PDB entry 3E3F | X-ray diffraction, 2.30 A resolution | chains A and B

# Chain A (and B)
Name: Carbonic anhydrase 2
Source organism: Haemophilus influenzae
Notes: EC 4.2.1.1; chain B of this document is another copy of the same molecule, construct and numbering; everything in this record applies to it too
Reference sequence: P45148 (CAN_HAEIN); numbering as in UniProt (aligned over 1-229)
Amino-acid sequence (229 residues; row label = number of the first residue in the row):
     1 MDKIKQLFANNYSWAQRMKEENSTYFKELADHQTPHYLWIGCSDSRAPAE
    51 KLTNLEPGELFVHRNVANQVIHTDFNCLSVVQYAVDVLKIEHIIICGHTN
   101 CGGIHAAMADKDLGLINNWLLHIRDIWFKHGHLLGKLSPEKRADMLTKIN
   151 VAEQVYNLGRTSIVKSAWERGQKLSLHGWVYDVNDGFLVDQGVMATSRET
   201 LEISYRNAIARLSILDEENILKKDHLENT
Unresolved in the structure: 1-33, 216-229 (chain B: 1-33, 217-229)
Sequence notes: engineered mutation Ala-47 (Val in P45148)
Metal / ion sites: Zn2+: Cys-42, Asp-44, His-98, Cys-101
Residues lining bound ligands:
  - bicarbonate ion (BCT), molecule 1: Trp-39, Gly-41, Cys-42, Ser-45, Arg-46, Ala-47, Pro-48, Ala-49, Leu-52, Arg-64, Cys-96
  - bicarbonate ion (BCT), molecule 2: Pro-48, Ala-49, Glu-50, Val-62, Arg-64
  - bicarbonate ion (BCT), molecule 3: Arg-160, Lys-165, Arg-198
UniProt features mapped onto this chain:
  - binding site (Zn(2+)): Cys-42, Asp-44, His-98, Cys-101
From the paper describing this entry:
  - binding site for bicarbonate ion: Trp-39, Glu-50, Arg-64
  - conformationally variable residues (side-chain flip): Tyr-181
  - mutagenesis - V47A: unchanged catalytic activity on CO2 hydration

# Interface between chain A and chain B
Residue-residue contacts - 58 pairs, chain A then chain B:
  Ser-43(A) / Phe-61(B)
  Ser-43(A) / Val-62(B)  hydrogen bond (side chain-backbone)
  Ser-43(A) / Val-80(B)
  Asp-44(A) / Phe-61(B)
  Arg-46(A) / Gly-58(B)
  Ala-47(A) / Pro-57(B)
  Pro-48(A) / Glu-50(B)
  Glu-50(A) / Pro-48(B)
  Pro-57(A) / Ser-45(B)
  Pro-57(A) / Arg-46(B)
  Gly-58(A) / Arg-46(B)
  Leu-60(A) / Ser-43(B)
  Leu-60(A) / Asp-44(B)
  Leu-60(A) / Ser-45(B)
  Phe-61(A) / Ser-43(B)
  Phe-61(A) / Asp-44(B)
  Val-62(A) / Ser-43(B)  hydrogen bond (backbone-side chain)
  Val-62(A) / Ser-45(B)
  Val-62(A) / Arg-64(B)
  His-63(A) / His-63(B)
  His-63(A) / Arg-64(B)  hydrogen bond (side chain-backbone)
  His-63(A) / Asn-76(B)  hydrogen bond
  Arg-64(A) / Val-62(B)
  Arg-64(A) / His-63(B)  hydrogen bond (backbone-side chain)
  Arg-64(A) / Arg-64(B)
  Asn-65(A) / Asn-76(B)
  Asp-74(A) / Asn-76(B)  hydrogen bond
  Phe-75(A) / Leu-115(B)  hydrophobic
  Phe-75(A) / Asn-118(B)
  Asn-76(A) / His-63(B)  hydrogen bond
  Asn-76(A) / Asn-65(B)
  Asn-76(A) / Asp-74(B)  hydrogen bond
  Asn-76(A) / Asn-76(B)
  Asn-76(A) / Cys-77(B)
  Asn-76(A) / Trp-119(B)
  Ser-79(A) / Ile-116(B)
  Ser-79(A) / Trp-119(B)
  Val-80(A) / Ser-43(B)
  Val-80(A) / Val-66(B)  hydrophobic
  Gln-82(A) / Leu-113(B)  hydrogen bond (side chain-backbone)
  Gln-82(A) / Leu-115(B)
  Gln-82(A) / Ile-116(B)  hydrogen bond (side chain-backbone)
  Tyr-83(A) / Gly-102(B)
  Tyr-83(A) / Ile-116(B)  hydrophobic
  Gly-102(A) / Tyr-83(B)
  Leu-113(A) / Gln-82(B)  hydrogen bond (backbone-side chain)
  Leu-113(A) / Val-87(B)  hydrophobic
  Gly-114(A) / Gln-82(B)
  Leu-115(A) / Phe-75(B)  hydrophobic
  Leu-115(A) / Leu-78(B)
  Leu-115(A) / Ser-79(B)
  Leu-115(A) / Gln-82(B)  hydrogen bond (backbone-side chain)
  Ile-116(A) / Ser-79(B)
  Ile-116(A) / Gln-82(B)  hydrogen bond (backbone-side chain)
  Ile-116(A) / Tyr-83(B)  hydrophobic
  Asn-118(A) / Phe-75(B)
  Trp-119(A) / Asn-76(B)
  Trp-119(A) / Ser-79(B)
Interface residues without a listed pair, chain A (33 interface residues in all): Val-66, Cys-77, Leu-78, Val-87, Gly-103
Interface residues without a listed pair, chain B (35 interface residues in all): Ala-47, Leu-60, Gly-103, Gly-114, Ile-163

# Summary
33 residues of chain A face 35 of chain B across their interface; the contacts include 13 hydrogen bonds.
Polar contacts include Ser-43(A)/Val-62(B), His-63(A)/Arg-64(B) and His-63(A)/Asn-76(B). The paper reports a
binding site for bicarbonate ion at Trp-39(A), Glu-50(A) and Arg-64(A); V47A of chain A leaves catalytic
activity on CO2 hydration unchanged.
Chain A and chain B are both Carbonic anhydrase 2 (Haemophilus influenzae); the structure, H. influenzae
beta-carbonic anhydrase, variant V47A with 100 mM bicarbonate, was determined by X-ray diffraction, deposited
together with 3E2X, 3E31 and 3E3I.
